Entry 7K14 (X-ray diffraction, 2.75 A resolution); this record covers chains C and D of the 4 polymer chains in the assembly.

[Chain C (and D)]
Name: Alkanesulfonate monooxygenase
Organism: Pseudomonas fluorescens
Notes: EC 1.14.14.5; chain D of this document is another copy of the same molecule, construct and numbering; everything in this record applies to it too
Reference sequence: Q3K9A1 (Q3K9A1_PSEPF); numbering as in UniProt (aligned over 1-381)
Amino-acid sequence (404 residues; numbered -22 to 381; the number before each row is that of its first residue; numbers below 1 keep their minus sign (Met-22 is residue -22)):
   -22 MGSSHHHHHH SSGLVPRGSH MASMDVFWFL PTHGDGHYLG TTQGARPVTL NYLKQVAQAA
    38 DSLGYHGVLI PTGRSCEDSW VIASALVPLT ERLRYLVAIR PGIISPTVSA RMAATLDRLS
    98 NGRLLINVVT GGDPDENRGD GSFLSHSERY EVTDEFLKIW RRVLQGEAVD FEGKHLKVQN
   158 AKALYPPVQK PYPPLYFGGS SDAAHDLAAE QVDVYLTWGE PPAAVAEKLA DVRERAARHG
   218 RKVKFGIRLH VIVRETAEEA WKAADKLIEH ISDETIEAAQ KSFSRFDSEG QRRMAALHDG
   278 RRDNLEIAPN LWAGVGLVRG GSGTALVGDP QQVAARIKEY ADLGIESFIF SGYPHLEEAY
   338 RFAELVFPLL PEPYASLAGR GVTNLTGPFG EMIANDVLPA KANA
Not modelled in the structure: -22 to -1, 356-381
Construct notes: initiating methionine (-22); expression tag (-21 to 0)
Residues lining bound ligands:
  - methanesulfonic acid (03S): Phe6, Leu46, Pro48, Trp195, Arg225, Arg296, Gly297, Gly298, Ser299
  - FMN (flavin mononucleotide): Leu46, Pro48, Thr49, Asn104, Val105, Val106, Thr107, Gly108, Gly109, His123, Tyr127, Gly175, Gly176, Ser177, Ser178, Ala181, Leu193, Thr194, Trp195, Arg225, Asp264, Ser265, Glu266, Gly267
From the paper describing this entry:
  - binding site for methanesulfonic acid: Arg225, Arg296
  - mutagenesis - W195A, R225A, R296A: abolished catalytic activity on methanesulfonic acid

[Chain C / chain D interface]
Pairs across the interface (83):
  Thr9(C) with Tyr162(D)
  His10(C) with Tyr162(D)
  Leu27(C) with Leu96(D)
  Arg51(C) with Arg88(D); Asn157(D); Leu161(D)
  Ser52(C) with Tyr162(D), hydrogen bond (backbone-side chain)
  Cys53(C) with Tyr162(D)
  Glu54(C) with Thr92(D), hydrogen bond; Arg95(D), salt bridge; Tyr162(D)
  Asp55(C) with Met89(D); Thr92(D), hydrogen bond (backbone-side chain)
  Val58(C) with Ser61(D); Met89(D); Thr92(D); Leu93(D), hydrophobic; Leu96(D), hydrophobic
  Ile59(C) with Thr92(D); Leu96(D), hydrophobic
  Ser61(C) with Val58(D); Ser61(D); Ala62(D)
  Ala62(C) with Ser61(D); Pro65(D)
  Pro65(C) with Ala62(D)
  Arg77(C) with Arg88(D)
  Ile80(C) with Ile81(D); Ser82(D), hydrogen bond (backbone-backbone); Val85(D), hydrophobic
  Ile81(C) with Ile80(D); Ile81(D), hydrophobic
  Ser82(C) with Ile80(D), hydrogen bond (backbone-backbone); Asp117(D), hydrogen bond (side chain-backbone)
  Thr84(C) with Gly116(D), hydrogen bond (side chain-backbone); Asp117(D)
  Val85(C) with Ile80(D), hydrophobic
  Arg88(C) with Arg51(D); Asp117(D), salt bridge
  Met89(C) with Asp55(D)
  Thr92(C) with Glu54(D), hydrogen bond; Asp55(D), hydrogen bond (side chain-backbone); Val58(D); Ile59(D)
  Leu93(C) with Val58(D), hydrophobic
  Arg95(C) with Glu54(D), salt bridge
  Leu96(C) with Leu27(D); Val58(D), hydrophobic; Ile59(D), hydrophobic
  Asp112(C) with Asn157(D), hydrogen bond
  Arg115(C) with Val155(D); Gln156(D), hydrogen bond (backbone-backbone)
  Gly116(C) with Thr84(D), hydrogen bond (backbone-side chain); Val155(D); Gln156(D), hydrogen bond (backbone-backbone); Asn157(D); Ala158(D)
  Asp117(C) with Ser82(D), hydrogen bond (backbone-side chain); Thr84(D); Arg88(D), salt bridge
  Gly118(C) with Lys154(D); Val155(D)
  Phe120(C) with Lys154(D); Gln156(D)
  Lys154(C) with Gly118(D); Phe120(D)
  Val155(C) with Arg115(D); Gly116(D); Gly118(D)
  Gln156(C) with Arg115(D), hydrogen bond (backbone-backbone); Gly116(D), hydrogen bond (backbone-backbone); Phe120(D)
  Asn157(C) with Arg51(D); Asp112(D), hydrogen bond; Gly116(D)
  Ala158(C) with Gly116(D)
  Lys159(C) with Arg51(D)
  Leu161(C) with Arg51(D)
  Tyr162(C) with Thr9(D); His10(D); Ser52(D), hydrogen bond (side chain-backbone); Cys53(D); Glu54(D)
Also at the interface, not in a pair above, chain C (41 interface residues in all): Trp57, Leu66
Also at the interface, not in a pair above, chain D (40 interface residues in all): Trp57, Leu66, Lys159

[Summary]
Chain C and chain D form an interface of 41 and 40 residues respectively; the contacts include 18 hydrogen
bonds and 4 salt bridges. Polar pairs include Glu54(C)-Arg95(D), Arg88(C)-Asp117(D) and Ser52(C)-Tyr162(D).
From the paper: a binding site for methanesulfonic acid at Arg225(C) and Arg296(C); W195A, R225A and R296A of
chain C abolish catalytic activity on methanesulfonic acid.
Both chains are Alkanesulfonate monooxygenase (Pseudomonas fluorescens). Entry 7K14 (Ternary soak structure of
alkanesulfonate monooxygenase MsuD from Pseudomonas fluorescens with FMN and methanesulfonate) was determined
by X-ray diffraction (same publication as 7JV3, 7JW9, 7JYB and 7K64).
